9FIB - chains B and R of the 16 polymer chains in the assembly; structure by electron microscopy, 2.30 A resolution.

Chain B:
Molecule: 16S rRNA
From: Escherichia coli
Sequence (1083 nucleotides; row label = number of the first residue in the row; note: 459 numbers in that range are skipped by the numbering (no residue carries them; nothing is unmodelled there)):
     1 AAAUUGAAGAGUUUGAUCAUGGCUCAGAUUGAACGCUGGCGGCAGGCCUA
    51 ACACAUGCAAGUCGAACGGUAACAGGAAGAAGCUUGCUUCUUUGCUGACG
   101 AGUGGCGGACGGGUGAGUAAUGUCUGGGAAACUGCCUGAUGGAGGGGGAU
   151 AACUACUGGAAACGGUAGCUAAUACCGCAUAACGUCGCAAGACCAAAGAG
   201 GGGGACCUUCGGGCCUCUUGCCAUCGGAUGUGCCCAGAUGGGAUUAGCUA
   251 GUAGGUGGGGUAACGGCUCACCUAGGCGACGAUCCCUAGCUGGUCUGAGA
   301 GGAUGACCAGCCACACUGGAACUGAGACACGGUCCAGACUCCUACGGGAG
   351 GCAGCAGUGGGGAAUAUUGCACAAUGGGCGCAAGCCUGAUGCAGCCAUGC
   401 CGCGUGUAUGAAGAAGCCCUUCGGGUUGUAAAGUACUUUCAGCGGGGAGG
   451 AAGGGAGUAAAGUUAAUACCUUUGCUCAUUGACGUUACCCGCAGAAGAAG
   501 CACCGGCUAACUCCGUGCCAGCAGCCXCGGUAAUACGGAGGGUGCAAGCG
   551 UUAAUCGGAAUUACUGGGCGUAAAGCGCACGCAGGCGGUUUGUUAAGUCA
   601 GAUGUGAAAUCCCCGGGCUCAACCUGGGAACUGCAUCUGAUACUGGCAAG
   651 CUUGAGUCUCGUAGAGGGGGGUAGAAUUCCAGGUGUAGCGGUGAAAUGCG
   701 UAGAGAUCUGGAGGAAUACCGGUGGCGAAGGCGGCCCCCUGGACGAAGAC
   751 UGACGCUCAGGUGCGAAAGCGUGGGGAGCAAACAGGAUUAGAUACCCUGG
   801 UAGUCCACGCCGUAAACGAUGUCGACUUGGAGGUUGUGCCCUUGAGGCGU
   851 GGCUUCCGGAGCUAACGCGUUAAGUCGACCGCCUGGGGAGUACGGCCGCA
   901 AGGUUAAAACUCAAAUGAAUUGACGGGGG
  1389 CUUGUACACACCGCCCGUXACACCAUGGGAGUGGGUUGCAAAAGAAGUAG
  1439 GUAGCUUAACCUUCGGGAGGGCGCUUACCACUUUGUGAUUCAUGACUGGG
  1489 GUGAAGUCGUAACAAGGUAACCGUAGGGGAACCUGCGGUUGGAUCACCUC
  1539 CUUA
Disordered / not traced: 79-92, 205-213, 841-845, 1389, 1534-1542
Modified residues: PSU (pseudouridine-5'-monophosphate) at position 516, G7M (N7-methyl-guanosine-5'-monophosphate) at position 527, 4OC (4n,o2'-methylcytidine-5'-monophosphate) at position 1402, 5MC (5-methylcytidine-5'-monophosphate) at position 1407, UR3 (3-methyluridine-5'-monophoshate) at position 1498, 2MG (2N-methylguanosine-5'-monophosphate) at position 1516, MA6 (6N-dimethyladenosine-5'-monophoshate) at position 1518, MA6 (6N-dimethyladenosine-5'-monophoshate) at position 1519
Bound ions: K+ site 1: U5 (shared with 5 residues of chain D); K+ site 2: G11, U12, G21, G22; Mg2+ site 1 near G21 (its only coordinating residue here); Mg2+ site 2: C48, G115; Mg2+ site 3: A59, C386, U387; K+ site 3: G61, U62, G104, G105; Mg2+ site 4 near G100 (its only coordinating residue here); K+ site 4: G107, G324, G326; K+ site 5: G107, G108, G326; Mg2+ site 5: A109, G331; K+ site 6: C110, G111; Mg2+ site 6 near G111 (its only coordinating residue here); 18 more K+ sites not listed; 34 more Mg2+ sites not listed
Ligand contacts: A1IC4 ((2S,3S)-2-[[(2S)-2-[[(2S,4S)-5-aminocarbonyloxy-4-oxidanyl-2-[[(2S,3R)-3-oxidanylpiperidin-2-yl]carbonylamino]pentanoyl]amino]-3-(1H-imidazol-4-yl)propanoyl]amino]-3-(2-chloranyl-1H-imidazol-4-yl)-3-oxidanyl-propanoic acid): U692, G693, U788, U789, G791, A792, A794, C795, C796, U1506
From the paper describing this entry:
  - binding site for A1IC4: G693, U788, U789, U1506

Chain R:
Protein: Small ribosomal subunit protein bS18
From: Escherichia coli
UniProt: P0A7T7 (RS18_ECOLI); residue numbers follow UniProt; this construct covers 1-75
Chain sequence (75 residues; row label = number of the first residue in the row):
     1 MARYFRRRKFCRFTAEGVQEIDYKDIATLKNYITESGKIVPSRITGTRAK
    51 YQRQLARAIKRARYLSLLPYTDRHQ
Disordered / not traced: 1-20, 73-75
Curated features (UniProtKB/Swiss-Prot):
  - modified residue: Ala-2 (N-acetylalanine)

Chain B / chain R interface:
Pairs across the interface - 31 pairs, chain B then chain R:
  A663(B) with Arg-53(R), hydrogen bond to the phosphate
  G664(B) with Arg-53(R), salt bridge to the phosphate; Arg-57(R), salt bridge to the phosphate
  A665(B) with Arg-57(R), salt bridge to the phosphate
  U672(B) with Tyr-64(R), sugar contact
  A673(B) with Tyr-64(R), sugar contact; Tyr-70(R), hydrogen bond to the sugar
  G674(B) with Tyr-70(R), sugar contact
  A675(B) with Thr-71(R), sugar contact
  A718(B) with Lys-38(R), base contact; Arg-63(R), base contact; Tyr-70(R), base contact
  C719(B) with Lys-38(R), base contact; Ile-39(R), hydrogen bond to the sugar; Arg-63(R), hydrogen bond to the base
  C720(B) with Ile-39(R), sugar contact; Pro-41(R), phosphate contact; Gln-52(R), hydrogen bond to the sugar; Ala-56(R), sugar contact; Lys-60(R), hydrogen bond to the base
  G721(B) with Pro-41(R), phosphate contact; Ser-42(R), hydrogen bond to the phosphate; Gln-52(R), phosphate contact
  G734(B) with Lys-60(R), sugar contact
  C735(B) with Lys-60(R), salt bridge to the phosphate; Arg-61(R), phosphate contact
  C736(B) with Arg-61(R), salt bridge to the phosphate
  U834(B) with Ala-49(R), phosphate contact
  U835(B) with Lys-50(R), phosphate contact; Arg-53(R), salt bridge to the phosphate
  G836(B) with Lys-50(R), salt bridge to the phosphate
Also at the interface, not in a pair above, chain R (18 interface residues in all): Gly-37, Val-40

Overview:
Chain B and chain R form an interface of 17 and 18 residues respectively, with 7 hydrogen bonds and 7 salt
bridges. Among the polar pairs are C719(B)/Arg-63(R), C720(B)/Lys-60(R) and A673(B)/Tyr-70(R). Ligands of
chain B: compound A1IC4. From the paper: a binding site for A1IC4 at G693(B), U788(B) and U789(B) among
others.
Chain B is 16S rRNA and chain R is Small ribosomal subunit protein bS18, both from Escherichia coli; the
structure, Structure of 30S-IF1-IF3-mRNA-GE81112A complex, was determined by electron microscopy (same
publication as 9FCO, 9FDA and 9G06).
